Entry 7XEG (X-ray diffraction, 2.69 A resolution); this record covers chains C and D of the 3 polymer chains in the assembly.

# Chain C
Molecule: CB6-092-Fab heavy chain
Organism: Homo sapiens
Notes: antibody fragment or engineered binder
Amino-acid sequence (233 residues; numbered 1 to 233; the number before each row is that of its first residue):
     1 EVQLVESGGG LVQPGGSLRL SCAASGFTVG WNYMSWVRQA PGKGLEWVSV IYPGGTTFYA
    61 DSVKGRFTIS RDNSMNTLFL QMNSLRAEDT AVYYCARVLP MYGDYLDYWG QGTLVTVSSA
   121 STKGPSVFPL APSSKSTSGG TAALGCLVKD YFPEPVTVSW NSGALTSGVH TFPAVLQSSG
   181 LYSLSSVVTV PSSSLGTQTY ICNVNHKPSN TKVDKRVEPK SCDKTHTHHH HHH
Not modelled in the structure: 219-233
Disulfides: Cys-22/Cys-95, Cys-146/Cys-202

# Chain D
Molecule: CB6-092-Fab light chain
Organism: Homo sapiens
Notes: antibody fragment or engineered binder
Amino-acid sequence (216 residues; each row starts with the number of its first residue):
     1 DIVMTQSPSS LSASVGDRVT ITCRASQNIE RYLNWYQQKP GKAPKLLIYA ASSLQSGVPS
    61 RFSGSGSGTD FTLTISSLQP EDFATYYCQQ SASSTPEYTF GQGTKLEIKR TVAAPSVFIF
   121 PPSDEQLKSG TASVVCLLNN FYPREAKVQW KVDNALQSGN SQESVTEQDS KDSTYSLSST
   181 LTLSKADYEK HKVYACEVTH QGLSSPVTKS FNRGEC
Not modelled in the structure: 216
Disulfides: Cys-23/Cys-88, Cys-136/Cys-196

# Interface between chain C and chain D
Residue-residue contacts - 74 pairs, chain C then chain D:
  Gln-39(C) with Gln-38(D), hydrogen bond; Tyr-87(D), hydrogen bond
  Lys-43(C) with Tyr-87(D)
  Gly-44(C) with Tyr-87(D)
  Leu-45(C) with Tyr-87(D), hydrophobic; Phe-100(D)
  Trp-47(C) with Pro-96(D); Tyr-98(D)
  Val-50(C) with Pro-96(D), hydrophobic; Tyr-98(D)
  Tyr-52(C) with Ser-94(D); Pro-96(D)
  Phe-58(C) with Pro-96(D), hydrophobic
  Tyr-94(C) with Gln-38(D), hydrogen bond; Pro-44(D)
  Tyr-102(C) with Arg-31(D), hydrogen bond; Tyr-32(D), hydrophobic; Ala-50(D), hydrophobic
  Gly-103(C) with Tyr-32(D)
  Asp-104(C) with Asn-34(D), hydrogen bond (backbone-side chain); Gln-89(D); Ser-91(D), hydrogen bond (backbone-side chain); Tyr-98(D), hydrogen bond
  Tyr-105(C) with Asn-34(D); Tyr-36(D); Leu-46(D), hydrophobic; Tyr-49(D), hydrophobic
  Leu-106(C) with Tyr-36(D), hydrogen bond (backbone-side chain); Leu-46(D)
  Asp-107(C) with Leu-46(D)
  Trp-109(C) with Tyr-36(D); Ala-43(D); Pro-44(D)
  Gly-110(C) with Ala-43(D)
  Gln-111(C) with Ala-43(D)
  Phe-128(C) with Ser-123(D); Gln-126(D)
  Pro-129(C) with Ser-123(D)
  Leu-130(C) with Phe-120(D), hydrophobic; Val-135(D), hydrophobic
  Ala-131(C) with Phe-120(D)
  Lys-135(C) with Ile-119(D); Pro-121(D); Phe-211(D)
  Ser-136(C) with Phe-118(D); Ile-119(D); Phe-120(D)
  Ser-138(C) with Phe-118(D)
  Ala-143(C) with Phe-118(D), hydrophobic; Phe-120(D); Leu-137(D), hydrophobic
  Leu-147(C) with Ser-133(D)
  Lys-149(C) with Gln-126(D); Ser-133(D), hydrogen bond; Thr-182(D)
  His-170(C) with Asn-139(D); Asn-140(D), hydrogen bond; Ser-176(D), hydrogen bond
  Phe-172(C) with Leu-137(D), hydrophobic; Ser-164(D); Thr-166(D); Ser-176(D); Leu-177(D); Ser-178(D)
  Pro-173(C) with Ser-164(D), hydrogen bond (backbone-side chain); Val-165(D)
  Val-175(C) with Gln-162(D); Glu-163(D); Ser-164(D)
  Leu-176(C) with Gln-162(D), hydrogen bond (backbone-side chain)
  Gln-177(C) with Gln-162(D)
  Ser-185(C) with Ser-178(D)
  Val-187(C) with Leu-137(D), hydrophobic
  Thr-189(C) with Asn-139(D)
Also at the interface, not in a pair above, chain C (46 interface residues in all): Ser-35, Val-37, Glu-46, Val-98, Thr-137, Thr-141, Leu-144, Ser-178, Lys-215
Also at the interface, not in a pair above, chain D (49 interface residues in all): Gln-55, Thr-95, Glu-97, Ser-116, Glu-125, Ser-129, Thr-131, Asp-169, Lys-209, Ser-210, Glu-215

# Summary
46 residues of chain C and 49 residues of chain D are in contact; the contacts include 13 hydrogen bonds.
Polar pairs include Gln-39(C)/Gln-38(D), Gln-39(C)/Tyr-87(D) and Tyr-94(C)/Gln-38(D).
Chain C is CB6-092-Fab heavy chain and chain D is CB6-092-Fab light chain, both from Homo sapiens; the
structure, SARS-CoV-2-Beta-RBD and CB6-092-Fab complex, was determined by X-ray diffraction.
